PDB entry 6P5L | X-ray diffraction, 3.30 A resolution | chains A and D

# Chain A
Molecule: Ubiquitin carboxyl-terminal hydrolase 7
Organism: Homo sapiens
Notes: EC 3.4.19.12
UniProt: Q93009 (UBP7_HUMAN); residues 535-890 here = UniProt positions 535-890
Amino-acid sequence (356 residues; row label = number of the first residue in the row):
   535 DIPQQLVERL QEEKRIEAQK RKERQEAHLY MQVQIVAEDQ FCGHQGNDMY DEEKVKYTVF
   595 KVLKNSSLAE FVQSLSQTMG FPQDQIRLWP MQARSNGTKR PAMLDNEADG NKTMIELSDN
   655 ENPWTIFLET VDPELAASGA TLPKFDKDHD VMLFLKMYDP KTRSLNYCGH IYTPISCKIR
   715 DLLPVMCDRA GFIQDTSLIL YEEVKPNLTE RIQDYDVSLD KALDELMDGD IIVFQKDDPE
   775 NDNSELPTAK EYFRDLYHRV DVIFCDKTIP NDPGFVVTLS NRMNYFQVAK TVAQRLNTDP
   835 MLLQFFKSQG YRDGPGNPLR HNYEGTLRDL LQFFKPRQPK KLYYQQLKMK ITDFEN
Unresolved in the structure: 535-542, 884-890
Curated features (UniProtKB/Swiss-Prot):
  - modified residue: Lys869 (N6-acetyllysine)
  - cross-link (Glycyl lysine isopeptide (Lys-Gly)): Lys869 (interchain with G-Cter in SUMO2), Lys882 (interchain with G-Cter in SUMO2)
  - natural variant: Leu757 (L757P: In HAFOUS; uncertain significance), Ile766 (I766T: In HAFOUS)

# Chain D
Molecule: Pro-arg-lys-lys-lys-arg-lys-his
Amino-acid sequence (8 residues; each row starts with the number of its first residue):
   489 PRKKKRKH
Unresolved in the structure: 489, 496

# Interface between chain A and chain D
Residue-residue contacts (19):
  Gln626(A) with Arg494(D)
  Arg628(A) with Lys495(D)
  Ser629(A) with Arg494(D)
  Asn630(A) with Lys495(D)
  Lys681(A) with Lys491(D)
  Asp684(A) with Lys491(D), hydrogen bond (backbone-side chain)
  Ile709(A) with Lys491(D)
  Asp754(A) with Arg490(D), hydrogen bond (side chain-backbone)
  Glu759(A) with Lys492(D); Arg494(D); Lys495(D), hydrogen bond (backbone-side chain)
  Leu760(A) with Lys491(D); Lys492(D), hydrogen bond (backbone-backbone)
  Met761(A) with Lys492(D); Lys493(D); Arg494(D); Lys495(D)
  Asp762(A) with Lys491(D), salt bridge
  Asp764(A) with Lys495(D), salt bridge
Also at the interface, not in a pair above, chain A (17 interface residues in all): Ala627, Met637, Phe679, Val685

# Summary
The interface between chain A and chain D involves 17 residues on one side and 6 on the other; the contacts
include 4 hydrogen bonds and 2 salt bridges. Among the polar pairs are Asp762(A)-Lys491(D),
Asp764(A)-Lys495(D) and Asp684(A)-Lys491(D).
Chain A is Ubiquitin carboxyl-terminal hydrolase 7 (Homo sapiens) and chain D is
Pro-arg-lys-lys-lys-arg-lys-his; the structure, Crystal Structure of Ubl123 with an EZH2 peptide, was
determined by X-ray diffraction.
